PDB entry 9CVG | electron microscopy, 2.08 A resolution | chains A and C of the 3 polymer chains in the assembly

Chain A (and C):
Name: Capsid protein
Source organism: Tulane virus
Notes: chain C of this document is another copy of the same molecule, construct and numbering; everything in this record applies to it too
Reference sequence: B2Y6D0 (B2Y6D0_9CALI); residue numbers follow UniProt; this construct covers 1-534
Sequence (534 residues; numbered 1 to 534; the number before each row is that of its first residue):
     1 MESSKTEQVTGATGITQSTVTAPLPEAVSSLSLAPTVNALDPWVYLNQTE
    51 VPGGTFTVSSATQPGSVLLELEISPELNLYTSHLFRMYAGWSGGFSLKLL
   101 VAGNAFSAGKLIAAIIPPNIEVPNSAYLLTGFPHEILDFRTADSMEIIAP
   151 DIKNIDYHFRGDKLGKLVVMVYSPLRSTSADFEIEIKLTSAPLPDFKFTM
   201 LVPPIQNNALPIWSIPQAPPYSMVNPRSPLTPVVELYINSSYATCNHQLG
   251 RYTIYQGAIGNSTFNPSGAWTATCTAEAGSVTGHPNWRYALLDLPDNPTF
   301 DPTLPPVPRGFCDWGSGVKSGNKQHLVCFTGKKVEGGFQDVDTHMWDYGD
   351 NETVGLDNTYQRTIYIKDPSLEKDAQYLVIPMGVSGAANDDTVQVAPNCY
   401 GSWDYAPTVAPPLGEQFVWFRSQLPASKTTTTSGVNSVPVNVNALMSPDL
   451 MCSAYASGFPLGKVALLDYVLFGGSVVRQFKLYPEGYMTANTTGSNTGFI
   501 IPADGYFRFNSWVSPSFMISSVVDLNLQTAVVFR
Disordered / not traced: 1-19, 528-534 (chain C: 528-534)
Sequence notes: variant Ser3 (Asn in B2Y6D0), His284 (Asn in B2Y6D0), Val334 (Phe in B2Y6D0), Glu335 (Ala in B2Y6D0), Thr343 (Ala in B2Y6D0), Lys367 (Ser in B2Y6D0), Met451 (Ile in B2Y6D0), Cys452 (Arg in B2Y6D0)

Interface between chain A and chain C:
Residue-residue contacts (22; chain A residue first):
  Ser32(A) - Ala27(C)
  Leu33(A) - Ala27(C)
  Leu33(A) - Lys153(C)
  Leu33(A) - Asn154(C)
  Leu33(A) - Ile155(C)
  Pro35(A) - Pro25(C)
  Ile155(A) - Asn154(C)
  Asp156(A) - Asn154(C)  hydrogen bond (backbone-backbone)
  Tyr157(A) - Lys153(C)  hydrogen bond (side chain-backbone)
  Tyr157(A) - Asn154(C)  hydrogen bond (backbone-side chain)
  Phe159(A) - Asn119(C)
  Phe159(A) - Asn154(C)
  Arg160(A) - Asn119(C)
  Arg160(A) - Ile120(C)
  Met200(A) - Ile152(C)  hydrophobic
  Val202(A) - Phe132(C)  hydrophobic
  Pro203(A) - Leu128(C)
  Pro203(A) - Gly131(C)
  Pro203(A) - Phe132(C)  hydrophobic
  Thr299(A) - Tyr400(C)  hydrogen bond
  Asp301(A) - Tyr400(C)
  Thr303(A) - Gly401(C)
Interface residues without a listed pair, chain A (19 interface residues in all): Ala34, Thr36, Ala89, Asp162, Gln206
Interface residues without a listed pair, chain C (19 interface residues in all): Leu24, Ser29, Pro117, Pro118, Asp156, Val354

Summary:
The chain A/chain C interface involves 19 residues from each chain, with 4 hydrogen bonds. Among the polar
pairs are Tyr157(A)-Lys153(C), Tyr157(A)-Asn154(C) and Thr299(A)-Tyr400(C).
Both chains are Capsid protein (Tulane virus). Entry 9CVG (Cryo-EM structure of Tulane virus 9-6-17 variant
capsid protein VP1 9-14-18, DTT-treated) was determined by electron microscopy, deposited together with 9CVE,
9CVF, 8VGR, 8VJR and 8VJS.
